PDB entry 7UT7 | electron microscopy, 1.91 A resolution | chains A and B of the 4 polymer chains in the assembly

Chain A:
Molecule: Nitrogenase molybdenum-iron protein alpha chain
Source organism: Azotobacter vinelandii DJ
Notes: EC 1.18.6.1
UniProt: P07328 (NIFD_AZOVI); numbering as in UniProt (aligned over 1-492)
Amino-acid sequence (492 residues; each row starts with the number of its first residue):
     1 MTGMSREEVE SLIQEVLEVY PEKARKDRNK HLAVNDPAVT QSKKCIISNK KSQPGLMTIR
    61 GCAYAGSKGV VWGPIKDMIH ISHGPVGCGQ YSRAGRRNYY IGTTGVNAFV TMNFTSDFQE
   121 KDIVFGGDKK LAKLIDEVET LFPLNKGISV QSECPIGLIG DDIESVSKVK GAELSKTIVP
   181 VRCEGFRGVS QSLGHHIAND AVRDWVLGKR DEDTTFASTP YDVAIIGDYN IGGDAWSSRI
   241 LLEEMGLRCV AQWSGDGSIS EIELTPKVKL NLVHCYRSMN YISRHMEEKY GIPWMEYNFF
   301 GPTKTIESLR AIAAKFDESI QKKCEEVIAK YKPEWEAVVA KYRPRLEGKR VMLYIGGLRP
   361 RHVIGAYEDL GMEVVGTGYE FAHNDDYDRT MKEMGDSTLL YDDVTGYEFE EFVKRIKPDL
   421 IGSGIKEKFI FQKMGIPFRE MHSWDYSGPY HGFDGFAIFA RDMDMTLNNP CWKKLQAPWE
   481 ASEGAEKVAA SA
Unresolved in the structure: 1-3, 481-492
UniProt features mapped onto this chain:
  - binding site ([8Fe-7S] cluster): C62, C88, C154
  - binding site ([7Fe-Mo-9S-C-homocitryl] cluster): C275, H442
  - mutagenesis: H195 (H195Q: No nitrogenase activity)

Chain B:
Molecule: Nitrogenase molybdenum-iron protein beta chain
Source organism: Azotobacter vinelandii DJ
Notes: EC 1.18.6.1
UniProt: C1DGZ8 (C1DGZ8_AZOVD); residue numbers follow UniProt; this construct covers 1-523
Amino-acid sequence (523 residues; row label = number of the first residue in the row):
     1 MSQQVDKIKA SYPLFLDQDY KDMLAKKRDG FEEKYPQDKI DEVFQWTTTK EYQELNFQRE
    61 ALTVNPAKAC QPLGAVLCAL GFEKTMPYVH GSQGCVAYFR SYFNRHFREP VSCVSDSMTE
   121 DAAVFGGQQN MKDGLQNCKA TYKPDMIAVS TTCMAEVIGD DLNAFINNSK KEGFIPDEFP
   181 VPFAHTPSFV GSHVTGWDNM FEGIARYFTL KSMDDKVVGS NKKINIVPGF ETYLGNFRVI
   241 KRMLSEMGVG YSLLSDPEEV LDTPADGQFR MYAGGTTQEE MKDAPNALNT VLLQPWHLEK
   301 TKKFVEGTWK HEVPKLNIPM GLDWTDEFLM KVSEISGQPI PASLTKERGR LVDMMTDSHT
   361 WLHGKRFALW GDPDFVMGLV KFLLELGCEP VHILCHNGNK RWKKAVDAIL AASPYGKNAT
   421 VYIGKDLWHL RSLVFTDKPD FMIGNSYGKF IQRDTLHKGK EFEVPLIRIG FPIFDRHHLH
   481 RSTTLGYEGA MQILTTLVNS ILERLDEETR GMQATDYNHD LVR
Unresolved in the structure: 1

Chain A / chain B interface:
Pairs across the interface (193):
  V19(A) with A140(B); K143(B)
  Y20(A) with T141(B)
  P21(A) with Q136(B); N137(B); A140(B)
  K23(A) with D133(B); N137(B)
  A24(A) with N137(B)
  S52(A) with Q93(B), hydrogen bond; S117(B), hydrogen bond
  Q53(A) with N137(B), hydrogen bond
  P54(A) with S115(B); D116(B); N130(B); G134(B); N137(B), hydrogen bond (backbone-side chain)
  G55(A) with V114(B); S115(B), hydrogen bond (backbone-backbone); G134(B); C138(B); Y142(B)
  L56(A) with N137(B); T141(B); Y142(B), hydrogen bond (backbone-side chain)
  M57(A) with M86(B), hydrophobic; R100(B), hydrogen bond; S112(B); C113(B); Y142(B); M271(B), hydrophobic
  T58(A) with Q93(B); R100(B)
  R60(A) with Q93(B); A97(B)
  G61(A) with Q93(B); G94(B)
  C62(A) with G94(B)
  Y64(A) with Y98(B)
  A65(A) with Y98(B)
  K76(A) with E32(B), salt bridge
  P85(A) with S188(B)
  V86(A) with P66(B), hydrophobic; A69(B); C70(B)
  G87(A) with C70(B)
  Q90(A) with P66(B), hydrogen bond (side chain-backbone); K68(B), hydrogen bond (side chain-backbone); Y102(B); Y447(B)
  Y91(A) with A69(B); C70(B), hydrogen bond; L73(B); Y98(B), hydrophobic; F99(B), hydrophobic; Y102(B), hydrophobic
  S92(A) with Y98(B)
  R93(A) with N65(B), hydrogen bond; Y447(B); F450(B)
  G95(A) with R105(B), hydrogen bond (backbone-side chain)
  Y99(A) with S11(B)
  T103(A) with I40(B)
  T104(A) with R453(B)
  V106(A) with I40(B); V43(B), hydrophobic; F44(B), hydrophobic
  N107(A) with K34(B)
  M112(A) with V64(B), hydrophobic; N65(B); W428(B), hydrophobic
  N113(A) with T63(B); V64(B); N65(B), hydrogen bond (backbone-backbone); P66(B)
  F114(A) with T63(B); V64(B), hydrophobic
  T115(A) with T63(B), hydrogen bond (backbone-backbone)
  D117(A) with T63(B); K68(B), salt bridge
  F118(A) with F189(B)
  Q119(A) with F189(B), hydrogen bond (side chain-backbone)
  E120(A) with F189(B), hydrogen bond (backbone-backbone)
  I123(A) with F189(B), hydrophobic
  K130(A) with A61(B)
  K133(A) with E60(B); A61(B)
  L134(A) with A61(B); L62(B), hydrophobic
  E137(A) with R59(B); E60(B), hydrogen bond (side chain-backbone); A61(B), hydrogen bond (side chain-backbone); L62(B), hydrogen bond (side chain-backbone)
  V138(A) with L62(B), hydrophobic
  T140(A) with W46(B)
  L141(A) with Y52(B), hydrogen bond (backbone-side chain); L55(B), hydrophobic; N56(B); R59(B)
  F142(A) with W428(B), hydrophobic
  P143(A) with W46(B)
  L144(A) with Y35(B); K39(B); V43(B), hydrophobic
  K146(A) with E32(B); E33(B), hydrogen bond (side chain-backbone)
  C154(A) with S92(B)
  P155(A) with C153(B), hydrophobic
  L158(A) with M154(B); V157(B), hydrophobic; I158(B), hydrophobic
  I159(A) with V157(B), hydrophobic
  F186(A) with T119(B); E120(B), hydrogen bond (backbone-backbone); M154(B), hydrophobic
  R187(A) with E120(B)
  G188(A) with T119(B); E120(B), hydrogen bond (backbone-side chain)
  V189(A) with Q93(B)
  R210(A) with E33(B), salt bridge
  G232(A) with S11(B); F15(B)
  G233(A) with F15(B)
  W236(A) with F15(B), hydrophobic; Y20(B); M23(B); L24(B)
  S237(A) with F15(B); Y20(B), hydrogen bond
  R239(A) with M23(B); K27(B); F31(B)
  I240(A) with D19(B); Y20(B); M23(B), hydrogen bond (backbone-side chain)
  R248(A) with F31(B)
  C249(A) with F31(B)
  V250(A) with F31(B)
  Q252(A) with K27(B)
  D256(A) with K27(B), salt bridge
  S258(A) with F31(B); E32(B)
  S260(A) with F31(B), hydrogen bond (side chain-backbone); E32(B), hydrogen bond (side chain-backbone); E33(B)
  E261(A) with K27(B), salt bridge; F31(B); E32(B)
  E334(A) with S2(B), hydrogen bond; Q3(B), hydrogen bond (side chain-backbone)
  A337(A) with V5(B)
  V338(A) with V5(B)
  K341(A) with V5(B)
  Y342(A) with I8(B)
  G406(A) with Y142(B)
  Y407(A) with T141(B); Y142(B)
  E410(A) with F269(B)
  I425(A) with S101(B); N104(B)
  K426(A) with A97(B); R100(B); N104(B)
  F429(A) with N104(B); R108(B); E109(B); P110(B)
  I430(A) with P110(B); F269(B), hydrophobic
  K433(A) with E109(B), salt bridge; P110(B); T263(B), hydrogen bond (side chain-backbone); P264(B); G267(B), hydrogen bond (backbone-backbone); Q268(B), hydrogen bond (backbone-backbone)
  M434(A) with G267(B); F269(B), hydrophobic
  G448(A) with A10(B); S11(B), hydrogen bond (backbone-backbone)
  P449(A) with S11(B); F15(B), hydrophobic
  D454(A) with S2(B), hydrogen bond (side chain-backbone); Q3(B), hydrogen bond (backbone-side chain); Y20(B), hydrogen bond
  A457(A) with I8(B)
  I458(A) with Q3(B); I8(B), hydrophobic; K9(B); A10(B), hydrophobic
  R461(A) with I8(B)
  L475(A) with A265(B); D266(B); G267(B)
Interface residues without a listed pair, chain A (112 interface residues in all): I59, D77, I81, C88, R97, I101, G105, T111, S116, S190, F216, E243, L264, K330, Y331, T405, Q432
Interface residues without a listed pair, chain B (99 interface residues in all): L14, K26, Q58, A67, A123, V190, H396, L427, D454, H457

Overview:
The interface between chain A and chain B involves 112 residues on one side and 99 on the other; the contacts
include 36 hydrogen bonds and 6 salt bridges. Polar contacts include K76(A)-E32(B), D117(A)-K68(B) and
R210(A)-E33(B).
Here chain A is Nitrogenase molybdenum-iron protein alpha chain and chain B is Nitrogenase molybdenum-iron
protein beta chain, both from Azotobacter vinelandii DJ. Entry 7UT7 (C2 symmetric cryoEM structure of
Azotobacter vinelandii MoFeP under non-turnover conditions) was determined by electron microscopy, deposited
together with 7UT6, 7UT8, 7UT9, 7UTA and 8DPN.
